PDB entry 3GQM | X-ray diffraction, 2.10 A resolution | chain A

== Chain A ==
Protein: Cell Inhibiting Factor (CifBp)
Source organism: Burkholderia pseudomallei
UniProtKB: Q63KH5 (Q63KH5_BURPS); residues 1-262 here correspond to UniProt positions 67-328 (UniProt number = residue number + 66)
Chain sequence (276 residues; row label = number of the first residue in the row; numbers below 1 keep their minus sign (Met-13 is residue -13)):
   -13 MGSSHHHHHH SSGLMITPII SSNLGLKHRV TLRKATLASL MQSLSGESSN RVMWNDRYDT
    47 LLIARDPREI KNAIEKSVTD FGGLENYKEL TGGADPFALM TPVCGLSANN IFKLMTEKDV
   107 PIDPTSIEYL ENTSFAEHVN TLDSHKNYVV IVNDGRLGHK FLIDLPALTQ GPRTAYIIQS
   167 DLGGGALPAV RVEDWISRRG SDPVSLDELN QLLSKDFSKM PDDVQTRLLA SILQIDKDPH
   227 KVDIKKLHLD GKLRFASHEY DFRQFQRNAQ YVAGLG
Unresolved in the structure: -13 to 13
Differences from the reference sequence: expression tag (-13 to 0)
Swiss-Prot annotation at these positions:
  - active site: Cys90, His145, Gln165
What the authors report for this chain:
  - catalytic residues: Cys90, His145, Gln165

== Overview ==
UniProt lists 3 active-site residues. From the paper: catalytic residues Cys90, His145 and Gln165.
Chain A is Cell Inhibiting Factor (CifBp) (Burkholderia pseudomallei); the structure, Crystal structure of
Cell Inhibiting Factor (Cif) from Burkholderia pseudomallei (CifBp), was determined by X-ray diffraction
together with 3GQJ from the same study.
